2A85 - chain A; structure by X-ray diffraction, 2.50 A resolution.

== Chain A ==
Molecule: L(+)-mandelate dehydrogenase
Organism: Pseudomonas putida
Notes: EC 1.-.-.-
UniProtKB: chimeric construct of P20932, P05414: residues 1-176 from P20932 (MDLB_PSEPU) positions 1-176 (same numbers); residues 177-196 from P05414 positions 176-195 (UniProt number = residue number - 1); residues 197-374 from P20932 (MDLB_PSEPU) positions 216-393 (UniProt number = residue number + 19)
Sequence (380 residues; row label = number of the first residue in the row):
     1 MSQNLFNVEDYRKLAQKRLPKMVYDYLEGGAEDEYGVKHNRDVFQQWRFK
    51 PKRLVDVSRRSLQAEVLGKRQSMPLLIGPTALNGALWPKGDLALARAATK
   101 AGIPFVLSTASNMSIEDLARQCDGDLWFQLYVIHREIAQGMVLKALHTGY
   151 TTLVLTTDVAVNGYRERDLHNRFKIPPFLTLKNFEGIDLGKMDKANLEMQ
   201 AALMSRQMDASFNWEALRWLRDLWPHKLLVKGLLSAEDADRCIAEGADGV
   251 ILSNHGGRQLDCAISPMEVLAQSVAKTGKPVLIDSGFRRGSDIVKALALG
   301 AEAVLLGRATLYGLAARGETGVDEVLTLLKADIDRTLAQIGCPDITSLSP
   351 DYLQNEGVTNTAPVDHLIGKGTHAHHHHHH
Not modelled in the structure: 1-3, 357-380
Construct notes: engineered mutation A81 (Gly in P20932); expression tag (375-380)
Small-molecule neighbours:
  - FMN (flavin mononucleotide): Y26, L27, G78, P79, T80, A81, S108, Q129, Y131, T156, K231, S253, H255, G256, R258, D284, S285, G286, F287, R288, L306, G307, R308, L311
  - (2S)-2-hydroxyoctanoic acid (HOC): Y26, A81, Y131, N162, G163, R165, H255, R258, Q259
Curated features (UniProtKB/Swiss-Prot):
  - binding site ((S)-mandelate): Y26, Y131, R165, H255, R258
  - binding site (FMN): S108, Q129, T156, K231, D284 to R288, G307, R308
  - active site: H255 (Proton acceptor)
Reported in the primary citation:
  - binding site for (2S)-2-hydroxyoctanoic acid: Y131, N162, R165, H255, R258
  - catalytic residues: Y131, R165, R258
  - catalytic residues: H255 (proposed by the authors, not directly observed)
  - mutagenesis - G81A (20-100-fold): decreased catalytic activity on mandelate (citing earlier work)

== Summary ==
Bound to chain A: flavin mononucleotide and (2S)-2-hydroxyoctanoic acid. Curated annotation (UniProt) lists 5
(S)-mandelate-binding residues, 11 FMN-binding residues and active-site residue H255. From the paper:
catalytic residues Y131, R165 and R258 among others; G81A reduces catalytic activity on mandelate.
Chain A is L(+)-mandelate dehydrogenase (Pseudomonas putida); the structure, Crystal Structure of the G81A
mutant of the Active Chimera of (S)-Mandelate Dehydrogenase in complex with ..., was determined by X-ray
diffraction together with 3GIY, 2A7N and 2A7P from the same study.
